PDB entry 9E14 | electron microscopy, 5.00 A resolution (low resolution: residue-level contacts below are approximate; hydrogen-bond / salt-bridge calls are withheld) | chains A and B of the 14 polymer chains in the assembly

== Chain A (and B) ==
Molecule: Cytoplasmic dynein 1 heavy chain 1
Source organism: Homo sapiens
Notes: chain B of this document is another copy of the same molecule, construct and numbering; everything in this record applies to it too
UniProtKB: Q14204 (DYHC1_HUMAN); residues 1-4646 here = UniProt positions 1-4646
Chain sequence (4646 residues; each row starts with the number of its first residue):
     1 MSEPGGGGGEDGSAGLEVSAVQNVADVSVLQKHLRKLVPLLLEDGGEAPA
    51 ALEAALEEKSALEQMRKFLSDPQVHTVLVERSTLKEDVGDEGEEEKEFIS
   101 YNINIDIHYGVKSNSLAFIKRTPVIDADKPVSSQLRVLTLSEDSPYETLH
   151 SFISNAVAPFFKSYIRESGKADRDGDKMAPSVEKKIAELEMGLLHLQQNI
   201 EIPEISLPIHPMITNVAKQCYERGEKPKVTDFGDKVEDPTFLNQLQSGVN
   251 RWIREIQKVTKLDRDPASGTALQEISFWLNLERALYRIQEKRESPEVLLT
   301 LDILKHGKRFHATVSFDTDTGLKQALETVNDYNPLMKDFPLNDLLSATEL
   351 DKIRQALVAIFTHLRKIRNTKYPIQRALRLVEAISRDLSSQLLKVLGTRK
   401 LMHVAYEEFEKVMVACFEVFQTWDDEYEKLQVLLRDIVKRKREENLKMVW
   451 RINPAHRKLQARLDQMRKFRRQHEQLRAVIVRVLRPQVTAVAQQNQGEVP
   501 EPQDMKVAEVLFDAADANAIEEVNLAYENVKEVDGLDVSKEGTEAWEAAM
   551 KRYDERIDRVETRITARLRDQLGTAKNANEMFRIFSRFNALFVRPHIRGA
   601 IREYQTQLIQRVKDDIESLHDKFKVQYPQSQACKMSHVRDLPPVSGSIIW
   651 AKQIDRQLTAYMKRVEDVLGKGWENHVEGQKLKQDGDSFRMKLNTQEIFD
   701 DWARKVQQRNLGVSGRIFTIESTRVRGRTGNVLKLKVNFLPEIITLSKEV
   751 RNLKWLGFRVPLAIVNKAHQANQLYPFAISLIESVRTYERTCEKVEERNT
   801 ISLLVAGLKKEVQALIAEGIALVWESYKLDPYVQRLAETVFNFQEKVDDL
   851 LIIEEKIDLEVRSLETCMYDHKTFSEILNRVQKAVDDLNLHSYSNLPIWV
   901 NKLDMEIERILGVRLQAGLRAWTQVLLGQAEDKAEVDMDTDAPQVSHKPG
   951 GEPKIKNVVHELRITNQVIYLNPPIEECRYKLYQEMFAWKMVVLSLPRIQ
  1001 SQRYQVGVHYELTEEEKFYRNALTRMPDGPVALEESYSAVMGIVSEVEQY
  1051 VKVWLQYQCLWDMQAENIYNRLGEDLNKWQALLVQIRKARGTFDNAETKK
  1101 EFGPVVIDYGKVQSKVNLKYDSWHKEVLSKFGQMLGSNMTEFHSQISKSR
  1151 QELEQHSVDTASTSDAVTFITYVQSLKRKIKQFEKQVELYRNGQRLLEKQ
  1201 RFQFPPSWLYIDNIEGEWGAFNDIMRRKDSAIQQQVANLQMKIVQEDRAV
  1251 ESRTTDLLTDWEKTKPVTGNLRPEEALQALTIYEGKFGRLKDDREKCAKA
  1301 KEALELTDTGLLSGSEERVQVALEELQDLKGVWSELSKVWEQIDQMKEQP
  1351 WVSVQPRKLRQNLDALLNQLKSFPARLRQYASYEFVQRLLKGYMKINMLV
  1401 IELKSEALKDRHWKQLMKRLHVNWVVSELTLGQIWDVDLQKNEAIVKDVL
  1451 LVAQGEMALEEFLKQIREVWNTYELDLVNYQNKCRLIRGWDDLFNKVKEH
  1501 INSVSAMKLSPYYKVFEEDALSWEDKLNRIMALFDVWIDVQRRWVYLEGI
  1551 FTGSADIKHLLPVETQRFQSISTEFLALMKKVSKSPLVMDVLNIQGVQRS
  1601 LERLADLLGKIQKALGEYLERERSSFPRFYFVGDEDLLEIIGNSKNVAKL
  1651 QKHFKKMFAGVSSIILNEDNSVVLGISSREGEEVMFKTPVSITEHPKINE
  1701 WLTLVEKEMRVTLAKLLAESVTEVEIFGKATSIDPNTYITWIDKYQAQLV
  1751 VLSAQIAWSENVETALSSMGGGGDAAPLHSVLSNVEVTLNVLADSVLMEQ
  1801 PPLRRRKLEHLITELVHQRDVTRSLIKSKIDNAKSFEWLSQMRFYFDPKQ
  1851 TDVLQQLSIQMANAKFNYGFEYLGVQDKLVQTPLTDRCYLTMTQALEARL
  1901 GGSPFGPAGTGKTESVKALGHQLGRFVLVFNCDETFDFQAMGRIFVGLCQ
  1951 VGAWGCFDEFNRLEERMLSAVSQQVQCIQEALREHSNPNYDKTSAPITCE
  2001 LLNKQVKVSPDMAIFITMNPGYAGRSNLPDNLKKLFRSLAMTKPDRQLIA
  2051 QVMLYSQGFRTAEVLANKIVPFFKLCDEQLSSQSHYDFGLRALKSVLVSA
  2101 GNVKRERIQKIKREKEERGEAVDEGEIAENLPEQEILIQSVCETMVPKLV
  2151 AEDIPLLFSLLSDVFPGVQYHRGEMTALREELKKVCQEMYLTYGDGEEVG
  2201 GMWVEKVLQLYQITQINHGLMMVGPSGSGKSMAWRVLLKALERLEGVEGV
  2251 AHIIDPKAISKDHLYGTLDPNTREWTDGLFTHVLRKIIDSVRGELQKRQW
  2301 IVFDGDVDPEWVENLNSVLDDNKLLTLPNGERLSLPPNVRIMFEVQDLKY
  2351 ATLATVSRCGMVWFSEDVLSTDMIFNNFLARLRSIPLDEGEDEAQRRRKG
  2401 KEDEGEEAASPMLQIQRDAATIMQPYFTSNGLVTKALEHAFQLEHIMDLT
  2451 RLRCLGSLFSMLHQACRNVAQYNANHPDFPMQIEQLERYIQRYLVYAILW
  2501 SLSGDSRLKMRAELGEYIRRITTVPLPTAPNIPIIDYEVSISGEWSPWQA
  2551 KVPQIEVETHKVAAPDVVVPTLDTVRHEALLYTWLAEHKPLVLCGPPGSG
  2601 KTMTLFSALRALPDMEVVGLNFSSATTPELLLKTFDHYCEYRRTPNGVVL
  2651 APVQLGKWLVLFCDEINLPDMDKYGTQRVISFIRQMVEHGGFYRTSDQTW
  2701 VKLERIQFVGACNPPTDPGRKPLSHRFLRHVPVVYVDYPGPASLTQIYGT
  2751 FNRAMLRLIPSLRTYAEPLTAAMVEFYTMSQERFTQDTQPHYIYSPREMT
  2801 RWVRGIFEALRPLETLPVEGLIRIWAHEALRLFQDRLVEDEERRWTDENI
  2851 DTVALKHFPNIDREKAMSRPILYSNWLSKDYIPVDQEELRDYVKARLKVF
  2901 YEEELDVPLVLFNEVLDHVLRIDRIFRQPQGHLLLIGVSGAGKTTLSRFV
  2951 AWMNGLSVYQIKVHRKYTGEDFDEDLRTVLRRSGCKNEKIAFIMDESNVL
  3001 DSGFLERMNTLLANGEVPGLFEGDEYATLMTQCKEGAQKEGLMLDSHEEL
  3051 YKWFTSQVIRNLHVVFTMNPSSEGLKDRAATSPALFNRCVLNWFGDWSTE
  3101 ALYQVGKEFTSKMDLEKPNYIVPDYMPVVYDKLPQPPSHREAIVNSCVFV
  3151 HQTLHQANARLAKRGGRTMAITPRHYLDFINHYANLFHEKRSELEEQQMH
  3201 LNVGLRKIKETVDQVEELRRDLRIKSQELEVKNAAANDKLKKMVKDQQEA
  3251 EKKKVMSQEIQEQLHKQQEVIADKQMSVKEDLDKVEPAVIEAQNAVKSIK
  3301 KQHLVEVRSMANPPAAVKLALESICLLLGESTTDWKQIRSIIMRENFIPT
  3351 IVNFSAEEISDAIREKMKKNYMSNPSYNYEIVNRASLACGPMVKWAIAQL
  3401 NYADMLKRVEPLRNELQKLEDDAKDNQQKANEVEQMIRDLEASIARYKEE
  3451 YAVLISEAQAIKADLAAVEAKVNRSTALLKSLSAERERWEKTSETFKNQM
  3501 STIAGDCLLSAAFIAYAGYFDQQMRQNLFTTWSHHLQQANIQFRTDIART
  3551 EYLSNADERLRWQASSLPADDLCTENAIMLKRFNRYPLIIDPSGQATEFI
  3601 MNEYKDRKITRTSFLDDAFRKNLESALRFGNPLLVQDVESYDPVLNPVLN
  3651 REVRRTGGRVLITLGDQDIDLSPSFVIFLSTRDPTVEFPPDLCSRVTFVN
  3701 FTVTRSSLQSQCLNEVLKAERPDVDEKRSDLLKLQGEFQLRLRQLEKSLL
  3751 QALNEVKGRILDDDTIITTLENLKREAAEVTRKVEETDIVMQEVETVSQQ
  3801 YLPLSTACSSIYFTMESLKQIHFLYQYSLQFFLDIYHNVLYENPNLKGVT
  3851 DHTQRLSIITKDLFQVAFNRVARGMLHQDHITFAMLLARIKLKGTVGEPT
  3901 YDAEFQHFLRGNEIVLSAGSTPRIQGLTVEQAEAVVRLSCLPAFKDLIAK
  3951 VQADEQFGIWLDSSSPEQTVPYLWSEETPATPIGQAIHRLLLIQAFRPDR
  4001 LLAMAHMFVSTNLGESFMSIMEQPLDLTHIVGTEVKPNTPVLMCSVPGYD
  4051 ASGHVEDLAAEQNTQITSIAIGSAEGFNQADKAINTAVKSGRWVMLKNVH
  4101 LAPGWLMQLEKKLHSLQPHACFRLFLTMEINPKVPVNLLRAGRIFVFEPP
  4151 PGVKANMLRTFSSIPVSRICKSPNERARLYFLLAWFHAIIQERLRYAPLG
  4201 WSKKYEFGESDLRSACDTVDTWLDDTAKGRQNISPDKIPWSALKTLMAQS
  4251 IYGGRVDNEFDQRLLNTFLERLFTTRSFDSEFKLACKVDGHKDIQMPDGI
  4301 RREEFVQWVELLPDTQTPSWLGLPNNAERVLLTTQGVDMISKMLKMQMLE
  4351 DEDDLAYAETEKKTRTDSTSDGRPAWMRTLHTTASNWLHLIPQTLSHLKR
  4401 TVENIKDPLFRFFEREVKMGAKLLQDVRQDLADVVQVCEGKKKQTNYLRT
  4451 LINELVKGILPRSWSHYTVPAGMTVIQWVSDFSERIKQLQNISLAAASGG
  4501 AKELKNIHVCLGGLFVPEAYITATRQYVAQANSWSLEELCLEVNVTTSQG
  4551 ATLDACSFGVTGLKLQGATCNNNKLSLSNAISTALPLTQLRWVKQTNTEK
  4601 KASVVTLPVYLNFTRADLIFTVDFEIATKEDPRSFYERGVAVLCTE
Unresolved in the structure: 1-19, 489-511, 931-945, 2390-2409, 4348-4373, 4646 (chain B: 1-19, 489-511, 928-952, 1002-1012, 2390-2409, 4348-4373, 4646)
Bound ions: Mg2+ site 1: T1913 (together with ADP); Mg2+ site 2: S2231, E2344 (together with ATP)
Residues lining bound ligands:
  - ADP (adenosine-5'-diphosphate), molecule 1: L1879, V1880, T1882, T1885, A1908, G1909, T1910, G1911, K1912, T1913, E1914, I2049, L2090, R2091, K2094, D2320, D2321, R2358
  - ADP, molecule 2: V2567, V2568, V2569, T2571, T2574, P2596, P2597, G2598, S2599, G2600, K2601, T2602, M2603, P2739, I2747, Y2748, F2751, P2796, R2797, T2800
  - ADP, molecule 3: V2907, P2908, L2909, V2910, F2912, V2915, V2938, S2939, G2940, A2941, G2942, K2943, T2944, T2945, W3097, R3174, L3177, N3650
  - ATP (adenosine-5'-triphosphate): L2191, T2192, W2203, P2225, S2226, G2227, S2228, G2229, K2230, S2231, M2232, E2344, L2369, M2373, I2374, N2377, L2452, R2684, E2688, R2726, R2729

== How chain A and chain B interact ==
Pairs across the interface - 168 pairs, chain A then chain B:
  H33(A) - D44(B)
  H33(A) - G45(B)
  K36(A) - L40(B)
  L37(A) - L37(B)
  L37(A) - L41(B)
  L40(A) - H33(B)
  L40(A) - K36(B)
  L40(A) - S132(B)
  L40(A) - S133(B)
  L41(A) - S132(B)
  L41(A) - S133(B)
  L41(A) - V137(B)
  L42(A) - S133(B)
  E43(A) - S133(B)
  D44(A) - P130(B)
  D44(A) - V131(B)
  D106(A) - P159(B)
  I107(A) - N155(B)
  I107(A) - A156(B)
  I107(A) - P159(B)
  I107(A) - F160(B)
  I107(A) - S163(B)
  H108(A) - F160(B)
  H108(A) - S163(B)
  Y109(A) - F160(B)
  Y109(A) - Y164(B)
  N114(A) - R121(B)
  I119(A) - S151(B)
  I119(A) - F152(B)
  I119(A) - N155(B)
  R121(A) - S141(B)
  R121(A) - D143(B)
  R121(A) - F152(B)
  P130(A) - D44(B)
  V131(A) - D44(B)
  S132(A) - L40(B)
  S132(A) - L41(B)
  S132(A) - D44(B)
  R136(A) - T139(B)
  R136(A) - L140(B)
  R136(A) - S141(B)
  R136(A) - F152(B)
  V137(A) - V137(B)
  L138(A) - L138(B)
  T139(A) - R136(B)
  L140(A) - R136(B)
  L140(A) - F160(B)
  S141(A) - R136(B)
  D143(A) - R121(B)
  P145(A) - F160(B)
  Y146(A) - F161(B)
  Y146(A) - Y164(B)
  Y146(A) - I165(B)
  T148(A) - R136(B)
  L149(A) - F160(B)
  F152(A) - I119(B)
  F152(A) - K120(B)
  F152(A) - R121(B)
  F152(A) - R136(B)
  N155(A) - T76(B)
  N155(A) - I107(B)
  A156(A) - I107(B)
  V157(A) - L149(B)
  P159(A) - D106(B)
  P159(A) - I107(B)
  F160(A) - I107(B)
  F160(A) - H108(B)
  F160(A) - Y109(B)
  F160(A) - L140(B)
  S163(A) - H108(B)
  S163(A) - Y109(B)
  Y164(A) - Y109(B)
  Y164(A) - P145(B)
  Y164(A) - Y146(B)
  E167(A) - Y109(B)
  E167(A) - V111(B)
  S168(A) - E201(B)
  K170(A) - Y146(B)
  R173(A) - S276(B)
  R173(A) - N280(B)
  R173(A) - R283(B)
  D176(A) - Q198(B)
  M178(A) - G192(B)
  M178(A) - H195(B)
  M178(A) - L196(B)
  M178(A) - Q198(B)
  A179(A) - L196(B)
  V182(A) - G192(B)
  V182(A) - L196(B)
  K185(A) - E188(B)
  K185(A) - L189(B)
  K185(A) - G192(B)
  K185(A) - L193(B)
  I186(A) - L189(B)
  E188(A) - K185(B)
  L189(A) - K185(B)
  L189(A) - E188(B)
  L189(A) - L189(B)
  G192(A) - K185(B)
  L193(A) - M178(B)
  L193(A) - V182(B)
  H195(A) - M178(B)
  L196(A) - M178(B)
  Q197(A) - K170(B)
  Q197(A) - M178(B)
  E201(A) - R173(B)
  R254(A) - T122(B)
  R1090(A) - T965(B)
  R1090(A) - N966(B)
  D1094(A) - I964(B)
  D1094(A) - N966(B)
  A1096(A) - R963(B)
  S1114(A) - L1118(B)
  L1118(A) - L1118(B)
  D1121(A) - W1061(B)
  K1125(A) - W1061(B)
  R1201(A) - Q967(B)
  R1201(A) - V968(B)
  R1201(A) - Q1058(B)
  R1201(A) - W1061(B)
  R1201(A) - D1062(B)
  F1202(A) - Q1064(B)
  Q1203(A) - D1062(B)
  Q1203(A) - M1063(B)
  Q1203(A) - Q1064(B)
  P1350(A) - S1353(B)
  P1350(A) - V1354(B)
  V1352(A) - P1350(B)
  V1352(A) - W1351(B)
  V1352(A) - V1352(B)
  V1352(A) - S1353(B)
  V1352(A) - V1354(B)
  S1353(A) - Q1349(B)
  S1353(A) - P1350(B)
  S1427(A) - S1353(B)
  S1427(A) - K1404(B)
  E1428(A) - S1353(B)
  E1428(A) - Q1355(B)
  L1429(A) - S1353(B)
  E1518(A) - K1526(B)
  E1518(A) - R1529(B)
  Q1566(A) - G3041(B)
  R1567(A) - Q3038(B)
  R1603(A) - M3043(B)
  R1603(A) - D3045(B)
  P2613(A) - Q1566(B)
  K2657(A) - S1570(B)
  M3243(A) - M3243(B)
  V3244(A) - Q3247(B)
  Q3247(A) - V3244(B)
  Q3247(A) - Q3248(B)
  Q3248(A) - Q3247(B)
  Q3248(A) - Q3248(B)
  Q3248(A) - E3251(B)
  E3251(A) - Q3248(B)
  A3452(A) - I3455(B)
  I3455(A) - L3240(B)
  I3455(A) - A3452(B)
  S3456(A) - I3455(B)
  S3456(A) - Q3459(B)
  Q3459(A) - A3452(B)
  Q3459(A) - S3456(B)
  A3460(A) - Q3459(B)
  G3657(A) - K3608(B)
  G3658(A) - K3608(B)
  R3659(A) - F3629(B)
  R3659(A) - N3631(B)
  L3661(A) - F3629(B)
Also at the interface, not in a pair above, chain A (111 interface residues in all): H75, T76, A127, K129, S133, E142, F161, L194, Q198, N199, Q273, R1087, T1430, E1517, R1599, L2655, T3031, L3240, E3457
Also at the interface, not in a pair above, chain B (112 interface residues in all): G110, E147, T148, V157, E167, D176, A179, N199, N1067, S1122, N1593, R1603, D3024, K3448

== Overview ==
111 residues of chain A face 112 of chain B across their interface. Ligands of chain A: 3 copies of ADP and
ATP. S2231(A) and E2344(A) form the Mg2+ site 2.
Chain A and chain B are both Cytoplasmic dynein 1 heavy chain 1 (Homo sapiens); the structure, Full-length
human dynein-1 in phi-like comformation bound to a Lis1 dimer under Nde1-Lis1 condition, was determined by
electron microscopy together with 9E0Z, 9E10, 9E11, 9E12 and 9E13 from the same study.
